8JT5 - chain A; structure by electron microscopy, 3.06 A resolution.

[Chain A]
Name: Synaptic vesicular amine transporter
From: Homo sapiens
UniProt: Q05940 (VMAT2_HUMAN); residues 18-474 here = UniProt positions 18-474
Amino-acid sequence (457 residues; row label = number of the first residue in the row):
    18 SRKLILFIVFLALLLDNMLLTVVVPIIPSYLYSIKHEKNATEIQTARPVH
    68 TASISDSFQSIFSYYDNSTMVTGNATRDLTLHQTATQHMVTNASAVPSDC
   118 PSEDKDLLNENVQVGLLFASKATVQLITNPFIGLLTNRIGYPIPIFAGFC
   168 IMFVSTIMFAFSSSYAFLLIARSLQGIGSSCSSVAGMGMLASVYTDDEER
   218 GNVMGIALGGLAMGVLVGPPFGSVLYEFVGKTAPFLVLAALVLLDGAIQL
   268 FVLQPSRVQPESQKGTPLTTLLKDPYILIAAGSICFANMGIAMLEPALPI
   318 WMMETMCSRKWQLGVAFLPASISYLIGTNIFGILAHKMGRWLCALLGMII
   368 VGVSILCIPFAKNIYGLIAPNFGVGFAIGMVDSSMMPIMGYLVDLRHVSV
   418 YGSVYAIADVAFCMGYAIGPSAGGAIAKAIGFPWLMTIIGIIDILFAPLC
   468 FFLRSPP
Unresolved in the structure: 55-127
Curated features (UniProtKB/Swiss-Prot):
  - binding site (serotonin): Leu228, Val232, Asn305, Ile308, Glu312, Phe334, Tyr341, Asp399, Tyr433
  - glycosylation (N-linked (GlcNAc...) asparagine): Asn84, Asn91
  - natural variant: Pro387 (P387L: In PKDYS2)
  - mutagenesis: Asp33 (D33A: Abolishes dopamine uptake; D33N: Abolishes dopamine uptake. Abolishes serotonin uptake), Asn34 (N34A: Abolishes binding to reserpine. Reduces binding to dihydrotetrabenazine. Reduces serotonin uptake; N34D: Abolishes binding to dihydrotetrabenazine. Reduces serotonin uptake ...), Leu37 (L37A: Abolishes binding to dihydrotetrabenazine; L37F: Reduces sensitivity to tetrabenazine. Reduces fluorescent false neurotransmitter FFN206 uptake. Abolishes binding to dihydrotetrabenazine ...), Thr38 (T38A: Abolishes binding to dihydrotetrabenazine. Abolishes dopamine uptake), Val41 (V41A: Abolishes binding to dihydrotetrabenazine. Reduces dopamine uptake), Pro45 (P45A: Abolishes dopamine uptake), Glu127 (E127A: Reduces serotonin uptake), Phe135 (F135A: Abolishes binding to dihydrotetrabenazine. Reduces sensitivity to tetrabenazine. Abolishes FFN206 uptake. Abolishes binding to dihydrotetrabenazine. Abolishes serotonin uptake), Lys138 (K138A: Reduces dopamine uptake. Abolishes binding to dihydrotetrabenazine. Abolishes serotonin uptake), Arg189 (R189A: Abolishes binding to dihydrotetrabenazine. Abolishes serotonin uptake; R189K: Abolishes binding to dihydrotetrabenazine. Abolishes binding to tetrabenazine. Abolishes serotonin uptake ...), Ser196 (S196A: Reduces dopamine uptake), Met204 (M204A: Reduces dopamine uptake), 27 further mutagenesis entries in UniProt
Residues lining bound ligands: histamine (HSM): Leu228, Asn305, Ile308, Tyr341, Ile395, Asp399, Phe429, Tyr433

[In short]
Chain A binds histamine. UniProt lists 9 serotonin-binding residues and 39 mutagenesis sites.
Chain A is Synaptic vesicular amine transporter (Homo sapiens); the structure, VMAT2 complex with histamine,
was determined by electron microscopy, deposited together with 8JSX, 8JTB, 8XO9, 8XOA and 8XOB.
